8G5F - chains B and C of the 7 polymer chains in the assembly; structure by electron microscopy, 2.64 A resolution.

Chain B:
Protein: Gamma-aminobutyric acid receptor subunit beta-2
From: Mus musculus
Reference sequence: P63137 (GBRB2_MOUSE); residues -23 to 488 here correspond to UniProt positions 1-512 (UniProt number = residue number + 24)
Amino-acid sequence (512 residues; numbered -23 to 488; the number before each row is that of its first residue; numbers below 1 keep their minus sign (Met-23 is residue -23)):
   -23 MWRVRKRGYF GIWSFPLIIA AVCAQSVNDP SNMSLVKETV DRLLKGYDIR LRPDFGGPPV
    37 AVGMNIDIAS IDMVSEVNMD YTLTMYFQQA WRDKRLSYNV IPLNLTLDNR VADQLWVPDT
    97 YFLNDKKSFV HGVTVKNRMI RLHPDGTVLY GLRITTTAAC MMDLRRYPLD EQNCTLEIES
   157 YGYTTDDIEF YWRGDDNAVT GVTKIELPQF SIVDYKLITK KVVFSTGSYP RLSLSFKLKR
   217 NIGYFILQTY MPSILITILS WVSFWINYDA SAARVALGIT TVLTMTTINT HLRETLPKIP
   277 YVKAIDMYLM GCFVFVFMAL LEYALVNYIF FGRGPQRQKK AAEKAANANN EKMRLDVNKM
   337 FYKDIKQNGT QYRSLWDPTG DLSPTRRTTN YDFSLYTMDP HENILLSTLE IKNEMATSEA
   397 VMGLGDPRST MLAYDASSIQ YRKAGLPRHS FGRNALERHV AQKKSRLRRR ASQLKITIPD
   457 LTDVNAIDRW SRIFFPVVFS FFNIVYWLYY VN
Not modelled in the structure: -23 to 7, 309-457, 488
Disulfides: Cys136-Cys150
Covalently attached groups: N-acetylglucosamine (NAG) linked to Asn80; glycan linked to Asn149
Small-molecule neighbours:
  - gamma-amino-butanoic acid (ABU): Tyr97, Glu155, Ser156, Tyr157, Phe200, Thr202, Tyr205
  - allopregnanolone (Y4B): Leu297, Ala300, Leu301, Tyr304
Curated features (UniProtKB/Swiss-Prot):
  - binding site (histamine): Tyr97, Ser156, Tyr157, Thr202
  - binding site (4-aminobutanoate): Tyr157, Thr202
  - modified residue: Tyr417 (Phosphotyrosine)
  - glycosylation (N-linked (GlcNAc...) asparagine): Asn8, Asn80, Asn149

Chain C:
Protein: Gamma-aminobutyric acid receptor subunit alpha-1
From: Mus musculus
Reference sequence: P62812 (GBRA1_MOUSE); residues -26 to 428 here correspond to UniProt positions 1-455 (UniProt number = residue number + 27)
Amino-acid sequence (455 residues; each row starts with the number of its first residue; numbers below 1 keep their minus sign (Met-26 is residue -26)):
   -26 MKKSRGLSDY LWAWTLILST LSGRSYGQPS QDELKDNTTV FTRILDRLLD GYDNRLRPGL
    34 GERVTEVKTD IFVTSFGPVS DHDMEYTIDV FFRQSWKDER LKFKGPMTVL RLNNLMASKI
    94 WTPDTFFHNG KKSVAHNMTM PNKLLRITED GTLLYTMRLT VRAECPMHLE DFPMDAHACP
   154 LKFGSYAYTR AEVVYEWTRE PARSVVVAED GSRLNQYDLL GQTVDSGIVQ SSTGEYVVMT
   214 THFHLKRKIG YFVIQTYLPC IMTVILSQVS FWLNRESVPA RTVFGVTTVL TMTTLSISAR
   274 NSLPKVAYAT AMDWFIAVCY AFVFSALIEF ATVNYFTKRG YAWDGKSVVP EKPKKVKDPL
   334 IKKNNTYAPT ATSYTPNLAR GDPGLATIAK SATIEPKEVK PETKPPEPKK TFNSVSKIDR
   394 LSRIAFPLLF GIFNLVYWAT YLNREPQLKA PTPHQ
Not modelled in the structure: -26 to 11, 319-382, 419-428
Disulfides: Cys138-Cys152
Covalently attached groups: N-acetylglucosamine (NAG) linked to Asn110
Small-molecule neighbours:
  - gamma-amino-butanoic acid (ABU): Phe64, Arg66, Leu117, Thr129
  - PIO ([(2R)-2-octanoyloxy-3-[oxidanyl-[(1R,2R,3S,4R,5R,6S)-2,3,6-tris(oxidanyl)-4,5-diphosphonooxy-cyclohexyl]oxy-phosphoryl]oxy-propyl] octanoate): Arg248, Ser298, Ile301, Glu302, Thr305, Phe309, Lys311, Arg312, Asn386, Ser387, Ser389, Lys390, Ile391, Leu394, Ser395
  - allopregnanolone (Y4B): Ile238, Gln241, Val242, Trp245, Pro400
Curated features (UniProtKB/Swiss-Prot):
  - binding site (4-aminobutanoate): Arg66, Thr129
  - glycosylation (N-linked (GlcNAc...) asparagine): Asn10, Asn110
What the authors report for this chain:
  - specificity-determining residues: Ser204 (proposed by the authors, not directly observed)

How chain B and chain C interact:
Residue-residue contacts - 87 pairs, chain B then chain C:
  Asp24(B) with Thr15(C), hydrogen bond
  Ile25(B) with Asn86(C), hydrogen bond (backbone-side chain); Leu88(C), hydrophobic
  Arg26(B) with Leu18(C); Asp19(C), salt bridge; Asn86(C); Leu88(C); Met89(C)
  Leu27(B) with Phe14(C), hydrophobic; Thr15(C); Leu18(C), hydrophobic
  Phe31(B) with Phe14(C), hydrophobic; Leu83(C), hydrophobic; Arg84(C)
  Thr96(B) with Met111(C); Thr112(C), hydrogen bond (backbone-backbone); Met113(C)
  Tyr97(B) with Phe64(C); Met111(C); Asn115(C); Arg131(C)
  Phe98(B) with Arg131(C), hydrogen bond (backbone-side chain)
  Leu99(B) with Thr47(C); Arg131(C); Arg186(C)
  Asp101(B) with His109(C); Met111(C); Arg131(C), hydrogen bond (backbone-side chain)
  Lys102(B) with His109(C)
  Ser104(B) with Met111(C)
  Phe105(B) with Met111(C)
  Val106(B) with Met111(C), hydrophobic
  Leu128(B) with Thr112(C)
  Ile130(B) with Met111(C), hydrophobic
  Ala135(B) with Arg186(C)
  Met137(B) with Arg186(C); Asn188(C)
  Tyr157(B) with Phe64(C); Asn115(C); Lys116(C); Leu117(C); Thr129(C); Met130(C); Arg131(C), hydrogen bond (side chain-backbone)
  Gly158(B) with Leu117(C); Arg119(C)
  Thr160(B) with Arg84(C); Arg119(C)
  Asp163(B) with Arg84(C), salt bridge
  Phe200(B) with Phe45(C), hydrophobic
  Ser201(B) with Arg66(C), hydrogen bond
  Thr202(B) with Arg66(C), hydrogen bond; Arg119(C), hydrogen bond (backbone-side chain); Leu127(C)
  Tyr205(B) with Leu117(C); Arg119(C), hydrogen bond
  Ser247(B) with Ser250(C)
  Val251(B) with Ala253(C), hydrophobic
  Ile255(B) with Phe257(C), hydrophobic; Thr260(C)
  Leu259(B) with Thr260(C); Thr264(C)
  Thr266(B) with Gln228(C)
  Arg269(B) with Tyr224(C), hydrogen bond (side chain-backbone); Ile227(C); Gln228(C), hydrogen bond
  Pro273(B) with Asn188(C)
  Lys274(B) with Asn188(C); Gln189(C); Tyr224(C), hydrogen bond
  Ile275(B) with Tyr224(C)
  Pro276(B) with Asn188(C); Lys221(C); Gly223(C); Tyr224(C)
  Met286(B) with Ile227(C), hydrophobic
  Phe289(B) with Met235(C), hydrophobic
  Phe293(B) with Ile238(C), hydrophobic
  Leu296(B) with Leu239(C), hydrophobic; Phe257(C), hydrophobic
  Leu297(B) with Val242(C), hydrophobic
  Asn303(B) with Leu246(C); Asn247(C), hydrogen bond
  Tyr304(B) with Trp245(C), hydrophobic
  Phe306(B) with Trp316(C), hydrogen bond (backbone-side chain)
  Phe307(B) with Asn247(C); Trp316(C)
Interface residues without a listed pair, chain B (59 interface residues in all): Gly32, Met55, Gln65, Val93, Pro94, Asp95, Asn100, Tyr126, Tyr159, Ala248, Val258, Val278, Tyr299, Ala300
Interface residues without a listed pair, chain C (56 interface residues in all): Leu22, Met80, Leu85, Ser185, Pro252, Val256, Ser275, Ala315, Gly318, Arg396

Summary:
Chain B and chain C form an interface of 59 and 56 residues respectively; the contacts include 15 hydrogen
bonds and 2 salt bridges. Polar pairs include Arg26(B)-Asp19(C), Asp163(B)-Arg84(C) and Asp24(B)-Thr15(C).
Gamma-amino-butanoic acid and allopregnanolone are bound between chain B and chain C. Chain C binds compound
PIO. From the paper: the specificity determinant Ser204(C).
Chain B is Gamma-aminobutyric acid receptor subunit beta-2 and chain C is Gamma-aminobutyric acid receptor
subunit alpha-1, both from Mus musculus; the structure, Native GABA-A receptor from the mouse brain,
ortho-alpha1-alpha3-beta2-gamma2 subtype, in complex with GABA and allopregnanolone, was determined by
electron microscopy together with 8FOI, 8G4N, 8G4O, 8G4X, 8G5G and 8G5H from the same study.
